6EKC - chains A2 and A8 of the 16 polymer chains in the assembly; structure by X-ray diffraction, 2.63 A resolution.

== Chain A2 (and A8) ==
Molecule: Ribulose bisphosphate carboxylase large chain
Organism: Thermosynechococcus elongatus (strain BP-1)
Notes: EC 4.1.1.39; fragment: RbcL; chain A8 of this document is another copy of the same molecule, construct and numbering; everything in this record applies to it too
UniProtKB: Q8DIS5 (RBL_THEEB); numbering as in UniProt (aligned over 1-475)
Amino-acid sequence (475 residues; row label = number of the first residue in the row):
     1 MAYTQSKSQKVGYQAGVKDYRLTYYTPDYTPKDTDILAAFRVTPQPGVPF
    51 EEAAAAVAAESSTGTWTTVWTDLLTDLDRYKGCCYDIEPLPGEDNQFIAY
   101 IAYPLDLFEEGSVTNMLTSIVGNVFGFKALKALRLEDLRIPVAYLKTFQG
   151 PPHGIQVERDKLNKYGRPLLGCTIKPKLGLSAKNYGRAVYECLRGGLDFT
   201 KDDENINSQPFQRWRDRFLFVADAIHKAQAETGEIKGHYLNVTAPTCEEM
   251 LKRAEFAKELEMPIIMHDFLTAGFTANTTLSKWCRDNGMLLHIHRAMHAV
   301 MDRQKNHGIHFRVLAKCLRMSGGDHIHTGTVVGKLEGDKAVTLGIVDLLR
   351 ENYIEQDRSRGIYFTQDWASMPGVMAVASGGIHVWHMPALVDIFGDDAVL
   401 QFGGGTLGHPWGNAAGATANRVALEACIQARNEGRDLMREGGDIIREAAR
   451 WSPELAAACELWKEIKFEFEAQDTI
Unresolved in the structure: 1-19, 467-475
Construct notes: engineered mutation Ile345 (Phe in Q8DIS5), Ala415 (Pro in Q8DIS5)
UniProt features mapped onto this chain:
  - active site (Proton acceptor): Lys175, His294
  - binding site (substrate): Asn123, Thr173, Lys177, Arg295, His327, Ser379
  - binding site (Mg(2+)): Lys201, Asp203, Glu204
  - site: Lys334 (Transition state stabilizer)
  - modified residue: Lys201 (N6-carboxylysine)
From the paper describing this entry:
  - mutagenesis - F345I/P415A: increased stability (citing earlier work)

== Interface between chain A2 and chain A8 ==
Contacting residue pairs - 19 pairs, chain A2 then chain A8:
  Ser181(A2) - Gln156(A8)  hydrogen bond
  Ser181(A2) - Asp160(A8)
  Lys183(A2) - Asp160(A8)
  Lys183(A2) - Asn163(A8)  hydrogen bond
  Lys183(A2) - Tyr165(A8)  hydrogen bond
  Pro210(A2) - Ser370(A8)
  Arg213(A2) - Arg285(A8)
  Arg215(A2) - Lys258(A8)
  Arg215(A2) - Arg285(A8)
  Arg215(A2) - Asp286(A8)  hydrogen bond (side chain-backbone)
  Arg215(A2) - Asn287(A8)  hydrogen bond (side chain-backbone)
  Arg215(A2) - Gly288(A8)
  Asp216(A2) - His153(A8)  salt bridge
  Asp216(A2) - Val157(A8)
  Asp216(A2) - Lys161(A8)  salt bridge
  Leu219(A2) - Lys161(A8)
  Phe220(A2) - Asp160(A8)
  Phe220(A2) - Lys161(A8)
  Lys252(A2) - Asp286(A8)  salt bridge
Other interface residues (no listed pair), chain A8 (14 interface residues in all): Lys146

== Overview ==
Chain A2 and chain A8 form an interface of 9 and 14 residues respectively, with 5 hydrogen bonds and 3 salt
bridges. Polar contacts include Asp216(A2)-His153(A8), Asp216(A2)-Lys161(A8) and Lys252(A2)-Asp286(A8).
UniProt lists active-site residues Lys175(A2) and His294(A2), 6 substrate-binding residues and 3 Mg2+-binding
residues on chain A2. From the paper: F345I/P415A of chain A2 increase stability.
Chain A2 and chain A8 are both Ribulose bisphosphate carboxylase large chain (Thermosynechococcus elongatus
(strain BP-1)); the structure, Crystal structure of the BSD2 homolog of Arabidopsis thaliana bound to the
octameric assembly of RbcL ..., was determined by X-ray diffraction (same publication as 6EKB).
